Entry 7MYY (X-ray diffraction, 1.50 A resolution); this record covers chains A and B.

Chain A (and B):
Name: Protease
From: Human immunodeficiency virus 1
Notes: chain B of this document is another copy of the same molecule, construct and numbering; everything in this record applies to it too
UniProt: I7AJ09 (I7AJ09_9HIV1); numbering as in UniProt (aligned over 1-99)
Sequence (99 residues; each row starts with the number of its first residue):
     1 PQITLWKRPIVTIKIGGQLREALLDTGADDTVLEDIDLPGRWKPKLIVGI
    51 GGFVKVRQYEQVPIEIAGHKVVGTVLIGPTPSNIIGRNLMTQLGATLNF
Sequence notes: conflict Lys7 (Gln in I7AJ09), Leu46 (Met in I7AJ09), Val48 (Gly in I7AJ09), Ala67 (Cys in I7AJ09), Ile77 (Val in I7AJ09), Ser82 (Ala in I7AJ09), Leu93 (Ile in I7AJ09), Ala95 (Arg in I7AJ09)
Ligand contacts: 7OA ((3S,3aR,5R,7aS,8S)-hexahydro-4H-3,5-methanofuro[2,3-b]pyran-8-yl [(2S,3R)-4-[{[2-(cyclopropylamino)-1,3-benzothiazol-6-yl]sulfonyl}(2-methylpropyl)amino]-1-(3,5-difluorophenyl)-3-hydroxybutan-2-yl]carbamate): Leu23, Asp25, Gly27, Ala28, Asp29, Asp30, Val32, Ile47, Val48, Gly49, Ile50, Thr80, Pro81, Ser82, Ile84
Reported in the primary citation:
  - binding site for 7OA: Arg8, Asp29, Asp30, Ile47, Gly49, Ile50

Chain A / chain B interface:
Contacting residue pairs (91):
  Pro1(A) - Leu97(B)
  Pro1(A) - Asn98(B)
  Pro1(A) - Phe99(B)  hydrogen bond (backbone-backbone)
  Gln2(A) - Thr96(B)  hydrogen bond
  Gln2(A) - Leu97(B)
  Gln2(A) - Asn98(B)  hydrogen bond
  Ile3(A) - Thr96(B)
  Ile3(A) - Leu97(B)  hydrogen bond (backbone-backbone)
  Thr4(A) - Thr96(B)
  Leu5(A) - Thr26(B)
  Leu5(A) - Arg87(B)  hydrogen bond (backbone-side chain)
  Leu5(A) - Met90(B)  hydrophobic
  Leu5(A) - Thr91(B)
  Leu5(A) - Ala95(B)
  Trp6(A) - Arg87(B)  hydrogen bond (backbone-side chain)
  Trp6(A) - Thr91(B)
  Lys7(A) - Arg87(B)
  Arg8(A) - Asp29(B)  salt bridge
  Arg8(A) - Arg87(B)
  Pro9(A) - Thr26(B)
  Pro9(A) - Arg87(B)
  Leu23(A) - Gly27(B)
  Leu24(A) - Thr26(B)  hydrogen bond (backbone-side chain)
  Leu24(A) - Leu97(B)  hydrophobic
  Leu24(A) - Phe99(B)  hydrophobic
  Asp25(A) - Asp25(B)
  Asp25(A) - Thr26(B)
  Asp25(A) - Gly27(B)  hydrogen bond (side chain-backbone)
  Thr26(A) - Leu5(B)
  Thr26(A) - Pro9(B)
  Thr26(A) - Leu24(B)  hydrogen bond (side chain-backbone)
  Thr26(A) - Asp25(B)
  Thr26(A) - Thr26(B)  hydrogen bond (backbone-side chain)
  Thr26(A) - Leu97(B)
  Gly27(A) - Leu23(B)
  Gly27(A) - Asp25(B)  hydrogen bond (backbone-side chain)
  Asp29(A) - Arg8(B)  salt bridge
  Gly49(A) - Ile50(B)
  Gly49(A) - Pro81(B)
  Ile50(A) - Val48(B)
  Ile50(A) - Gly49(B)
  Ile50(A) - Ile50(B)
  Ile50(A) - Gly52(B)
  Ile50(A) - Val54(B)  hydrophobic
  Ile50(A) - Thr80(B)
  Ile50(A) - Ile84(B)  hydrophobic
  Gly51(A) - Gly51(B)
  Gly51(A) - Gly52(B)
  Gly51(A) - Phe53(B)
  Gly51(A) - Val54(B)
  Phe53(A) - Gly51(B)
  Val54(A) - Ile50(B)  hydrophobic
  Val54(A) - Gly51(B)
  Thr80(A) - Ile50(B)
  Pro81(A) - Gly49(B)
  Ile84(A) - Ile50(B)  hydrophobic
  Arg87(A) - Leu5(B)  hydrogen bond (side chain-backbone)
  Arg87(A) - Trp6(B)  hydrogen bond (side chain-backbone)
  Arg87(A) - Lys7(B)
  Arg87(A) - Arg8(B)
  Arg87(A) - Pro9(B)
  Met90(A) - Leu5(B)  hydrophobic
  Thr91(A) - Leu5(B)
  Thr91(A) - Trp6(B)
  Gln92(A) - Trp6(B)
  Leu93(A) - Phe99(B)
  Ala95(A) - Leu5(B)
  Ala95(A) - Asn98(B)
  Thr96(A) - Gln2(B)  hydrogen bond
  Thr96(A) - Ile3(B)
  Thr96(A) - Thr4(B)
  Thr96(A) - Thr96(B)
  Thr96(A) - Leu97(B)
  Thr96(A) - Asn98(B)  hydrogen bond (backbone-backbone)
  Leu97(A) - Pro1(B)
  Leu97(A) - Gln2(B)
  Leu97(A) - Ile3(B)  hydrogen bond (backbone-backbone)
  Leu97(A) - Leu24(B)  hydrophobic
  Leu97(A) - Thr26(B)
  Leu97(A) - Thr96(B)
  Leu97(A) - Leu97(B)  hydrophobic
  Asn98(A) - Pro1(B)
  Asn98(A) - Gln2(B)
  Asn98(A) - Ala95(B)
  Asn98(A) - Thr96(B)  hydrogen bond (backbone-backbone)
  Asn98(A) - Asn98(B)  hydrogen bond
  Phe99(A) - Pro1(B)  hydrogen bond (backbone-backbone)
  Phe99(A) - Leu24(B)  hydrophobic
  Phe99(A) - Ala67(B)  hydrophobic
  Phe99(A) - Leu93(B)
  Phe99(A) - Ala95(B)  hydrophobic
Also at the interface, not in a pair above, chain A (42 interface residues in all): Val11, Val32, Ile47, Val48, Gly52, Ala67, His69, Pro79, Gly94
Also at the interface, not in a pair above, chain B (40 interface residues in all): Val32, Ile47, His69, Pro79, Gly94

Overview:
The interface between chain A and chain B involves 42 residues on one side and 40 on the other; the contacts
include 19 hydrogen bonds and 2 salt bridges. Polar pairs include Arg8(A)-Asp29(B), Gln2(A)-Thr96(B) and
Gln2(A)-Asn98(B). Chain A binds compound 7OA. From the paper: a binding site for 7OA at Arg8(A), Asp29(A) and
Asp30(A) among others.
Both chains are Protease (Human immunodeficiency virus 1). Entry 7MYY (Crystal Structure of HIV-1 PRS17 with
GRL-142) was determined by X-ray diffraction (same publication as 7MYP).
